PDB entry 9ITV | electron microscopy, 3.97 A resolution | chains T and X of the 16 polymer chains in the assembly

[Chain T]
Protein: ATP synthase subunit a
From: Chloroflexus aurantiacus J-10-fl
Reference sequence: A9WGT0 (A9WGT0_CHLAA); numbering as in UniProt (aligned over 1-312)
Sequence (312 residues; each row starts with the number of its first residue):
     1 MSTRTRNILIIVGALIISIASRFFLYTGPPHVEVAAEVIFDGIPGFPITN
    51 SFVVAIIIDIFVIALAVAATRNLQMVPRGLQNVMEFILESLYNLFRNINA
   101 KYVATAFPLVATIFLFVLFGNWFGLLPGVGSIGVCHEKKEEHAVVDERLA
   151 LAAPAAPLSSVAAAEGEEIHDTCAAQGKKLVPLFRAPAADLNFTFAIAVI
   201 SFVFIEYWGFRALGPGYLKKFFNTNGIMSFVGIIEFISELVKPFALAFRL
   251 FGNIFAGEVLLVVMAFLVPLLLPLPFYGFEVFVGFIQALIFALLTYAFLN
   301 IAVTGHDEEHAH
Unresolved in the structure: 1-18, 137-156, 305-312
Disulfide bonds: Cys135-Cys173

[Chain X]
Protein: ATP synthase subunit b
From: Chloroflexus aurantiacus J-10-fl
Reference sequence: A9WGS8 (ATPF_CHLAA); residue numbers follow UniProt; this construct covers 1-164
Sequence (164 residues; numbered 1 to 164; the number before each row is that of its first residue):
     1 MEALGINPTLFIAQLINFLLLIFILRALLYRPVMNLLNERTRRIEESVRD
    51 AEKVREQLANARRDYEAEIARARQEAAKIVAQAQERAKQQEAEIIAQARR
   101 EAERLKEEARAQAEQERIRMLSEAKSQIADLVTLTASRVLGAELQARGHD
   151 ALIAESLAALDRRN
Unresolved in the structure: 1-2, 45-164

[Chain T / chain X interface]
Pairs across the interface (29; chain T residue first):
  Ala36(T) - Ala3(X)
  Glu37(T) - Gly5(X)
  Phe46(T) - Thr9(X)
  Phe46(T) - Ala13(X)  hydrophobic
  Thr49(T) - Leu10(X)
  Phe52(T) - Leu10(X)  hydrophobic
  Phe52(T) - Ala13(X)
  Phe52(T) - Gln14(X)
  Asp59(T) - Asn17(X)
  Asp59(T) - Leu21(X)
  Ala66(T) - Leu29(X)  hydrophobic
  Thr70(T) - Leu29(X)  hydrogen bond (side chain-backbone)
  Leu73(T) - Pro32(X)  hydrophobic
  Leu88(T) - Leu29(X)
  Leu88(T) - Val33(X)  hydrophobic
  Thr112(T) - Leu21(X)
  Thr112(T) - Ile22(X)
  Thr112(T) - Leu25(X)
  Asp190(T) - Leu10(X)
  Leu191(T) - Leu4(X)
  Asn192(T) - Gly5(X)
  Asn192(T) - Asn7(X)  hydrogen bond (side chain-backbone)
  Asn192(T) - Leu10(X)
  Asn192(T) - Phe11(X)
  Phe195(T) - Phe11(X)  hydrophobic
  Ala196(T) - Phe11(X)
  Ala196(T) - Gln14(X)
  Ala196(T) - Leu15(X)
  Val199(T) - Phe11(X)  hydrophobic
Also at the interface, not in a pair above, chain T (24 interface residues in all): Ile56, Ile63, Met75, Glu85, Pro108, Phe193, Ile200
Also at the interface, not in a pair above, chain X (24 interface residues in all): Ile6, Leu19, Ile24, Arg26, Leu28, Leu36, Arg40

[Overview]
The chain T/chain X interface involves 24 residues from each chain; the contacts include 2 hydrogen bonds.
Polar pairs include Thr70(T)-Leu29(X) and Asn192(T)-Asn7(X).
Chain T is ATP synthase subunit a and chain X is ATP synthase subunit b, both from Chloroflexus aurantiacus
J-10-fl; the structure, Chloroflexus aurantiacus ADP-bound ATP synthase, state 1, focused refinement of FO,
was determined by electron microscopy (same publication as 9ITJ, 9ITK, 9ITL, 9ITM, 9ITN, 9ITO and 11 further
entries).
